3R9E - chain A; structure by X-ray diffraction, 1.25 A resolution.

Chain A:
Protein: MccE protein
Organism: Escherichia coli
UniProt: Q47510 (Q47510_ECOLX); residues 1-184 here correspond to UniProt positions 338-521 (UniProt number = residue number + 337)
Sequence (188 residues; row label = number of the first residue in the row; numbers below 1 keep their minus sign (Gly-3 is residue -3)):
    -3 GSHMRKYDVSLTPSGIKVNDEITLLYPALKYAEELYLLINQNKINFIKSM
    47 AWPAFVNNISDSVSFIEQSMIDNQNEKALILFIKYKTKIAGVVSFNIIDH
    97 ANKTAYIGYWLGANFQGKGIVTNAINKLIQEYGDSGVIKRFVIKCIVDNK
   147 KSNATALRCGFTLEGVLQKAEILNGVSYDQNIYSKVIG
Disordered / not traced: -3 to 3, 184
Sequence notes: expression tag (-3 to 0)
Ligand contacts:
  - coenzyme A (COA): Phe42, Ser45, Met46, Tyr105, Trp106, Leu107, Phe111, Gln112, Gly113, Lys114, Gly115, Ile116, Val117, Thr118, Asn119, Lys140, Cys141, Ile142, Asn145, Lys147, Ser148, Thr151, Arg154
  - 5'-O-(L-alpha-aspartylsulfamoyl)adenosine (DSZ): Ile35, Met46, Trp48, Val52, Phe61, Ile76, Val88, Val89, Ser90, Asn92, Ile103, Gly104, Tyr105, Trp106, Lys140, Cys141, Glu167, Gln176

Overview:
Ligands of chain A: coenzyme A and 5'-O-(L-alpha-aspartylsulfamoyl)adenosine.
Chain A is MccE protein (Escherichia coli); the structure, Crystal structure of Microcin C7 self immunity
acetyltransferase MccE in complex with coenzyme A and aspartyl ..., was determined by X-ray diffraction
together with 3R9G, 3R95, 3R96 and 3R9F from the same study.
